1MDI - chains A and B; structure by solution NMR.

[Chain A]
Protein: Thioredoxin
Source organism: Homo sapiens
UniProtKB: P10599 (THIO_HUMAN); residues 2-105 here correspond to UniProt positions 1-104 (UniProt number = residue number - 1)
Amino-acid sequence (105 residues; numbered 1 to 105; the number before each row is that of its first residue):
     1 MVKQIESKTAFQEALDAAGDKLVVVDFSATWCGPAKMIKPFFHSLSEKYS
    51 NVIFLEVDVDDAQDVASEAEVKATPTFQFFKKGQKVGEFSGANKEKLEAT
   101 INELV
Differences from the reference sequence: conflict Ala-35 (Cys34 in P10599), Ala-62 (Cys61 in P10599), Ala-69 (Cys68 in P10599), Ala-73 (Cys72 in P10599), Thr-74 (Met73 in P10599)

[Chain B]
Protein: Target site in human nfkb
UniProtKB: P19838 (NFKB1_HUMAN); residues 1-13 here correspond to UniProt positions 53-65 (UniProt number = residue number + 52)
Amino-acid sequence (13 residues; row label = number of the first residue in the row):
     1 FRFRYVCEGPSHG

[How chain A and chain B interact]
Disulfides between the chains: Cys-32(A)/Cys-7(B)
Pairs across the interface (32):
  Thr-30(A) with Arg-2(B)
  Trp-31(A) with Arg-2(B); Phe-3(B)
  Cys-32(A) with Cys-7(B), disulfide
  Pro-34(A) with Cys-7(B); Gly-9(B); Pro-10(B)
  Met-37(A) with Pro-10(B)
  Val-59(A) with Arg-4(B); Tyr-5(B)
  Asp-60(A) with Arg-2(B); Phe-3(B); Arg-4(B)
  Asp-61(A) with Arg-2(B)
  Gln-63(A) with Arg-4(B)
  Ser-67(A) with Arg-4(B)
  Val-71(A) with Tyr-5(B)
  Lys-72(A) with Tyr-5(B)
  Ala-73(A) with Tyr-5(B); Val-6(B); Glu-8(B)
  Thr-74(A) with Tyr-5(B); Val-6(B); Cys-7(B); Glu-8(B); Gly-9(B)
  Pro-75(A) with Gly-9(B)
  Ser-90(A) with Glu-8(B)
  Gly-91(A) with Glu-8(B)
  Ala-92(A) with Glu-8(B); Gly-9(B); Pro-10(B)
Other interface residues (no listed pair), chain A (22 interface residues in all): Ala-35, Ile-38, Asp-58, Ala-66

[Overview]
The interface between chain A and chain B involves 22 residues on one side and 9 on the other; the contacts
include 1 disulfide bond.
Chain A is Thioredoxin (Homo sapiens) and chain B is Target site in human nfkb; the structure, High resolution
solution NMR structure of mixed disulfide intermediate between mutant human thioredoxin and a 13 ..., was
determined by solution NMR, deposited together with 1MDJ and 1MDK.
